PDB entry 5YB2 | X-ray diffraction, 3.80 A resolution | chains E and H of the 6 polymer chains in the assembly

Chain E:
Name: Envelope glycoprotein
UniProtKB: Q1HMR5 (Q1HMR5_9HIV1); residues -7 to 36 here correspond to UniProt positions 27-70 (UniProt number = residue number + 34)
Amino-acid sequence (67 residues; each row starts with the number of its first residue; numbers below 1 keep their minus sign (Thr-7 is residue -7)):
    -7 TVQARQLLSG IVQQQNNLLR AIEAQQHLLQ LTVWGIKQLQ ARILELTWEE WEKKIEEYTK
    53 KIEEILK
Unresolved in the structure: -7 to 0, 37-59
Construct notes: expression tag (37-59)

Chain H:
Name: Lp-11
Amino-acid sequence (23 residues; numbered 47 to 69; the number before each row is that of its first residue):
    47 ELTWEEWEKK IEEYTKKIEE ILK

Chain E / chain H interface:
Pairs across the interface (14; chain E residue first):
  Leu11(E) - Leu68(H)  hydrophobic
  Ile14(E) - Leu68(H)  hydrophobic
  Glu15(E) - Leu68(H)
  Gln18(E) - Thr61(H)  hydrogen bond
  Gln18(E) - Ile64(H)
  Gln22(E) - Thr61(H)  hydrogen bond
  Val25(E) - Trp53(H)  hydrophobic
  Val25(E) - Ile57(H)  hydrophobic
  Ile28(E) - Trp50(H)  hydrophobic
  Ile28(E) - Trp53(H)  hydrophobic
  Lys29(E) - Trp53(H)
  Lys29(E) - Glu54(H)  salt bridge
  Gln32(E) - Trp50(H)
  Leu36(E) - Trp50(H)
Interface features reported in the paper:
  - interface residues, chain E: Gln22(E), Val25(E)

Summary:
The interface between chain E and chain H involves 10 residues on one side and 7 on the other, with 2 hydrogen
bonds and 1 salt bridge. Polar pairs include Lys29(E)-Glu54(H), Gln18(E)-Thr61(H) and Gln22(E)-Thr61(H). The
paper reports interface residues Gln22(E) and Val25(E).
Here chain E is Envelope glycoprotein and chain H is Lp-11. Entry 5YB2 (Crystal structure of LP-11/N44) was
determined by X-ray diffraction, deposited together with 5YB3 and 5YB4.
